Entry 8FXH (electron microscopy, 2.80 A resolution); this record covers chains C and D of the 6 polymer chains in the assembly.

# Chain C (and D)
Protein: RimK domain-containing protein ATP-grasp
Source organism: Stanieria sp. NIES-3757
Notes: chain D of this document is another copy of the same molecule, construct and numbering; everything in this record applies to it too
Reference sequence: A0A140K0M0 (A0A140K0M0_9CYAN); numbering as in UniProt (aligned over 1-636)
Sequence (642 residues; row label = number of the first residue in the row):
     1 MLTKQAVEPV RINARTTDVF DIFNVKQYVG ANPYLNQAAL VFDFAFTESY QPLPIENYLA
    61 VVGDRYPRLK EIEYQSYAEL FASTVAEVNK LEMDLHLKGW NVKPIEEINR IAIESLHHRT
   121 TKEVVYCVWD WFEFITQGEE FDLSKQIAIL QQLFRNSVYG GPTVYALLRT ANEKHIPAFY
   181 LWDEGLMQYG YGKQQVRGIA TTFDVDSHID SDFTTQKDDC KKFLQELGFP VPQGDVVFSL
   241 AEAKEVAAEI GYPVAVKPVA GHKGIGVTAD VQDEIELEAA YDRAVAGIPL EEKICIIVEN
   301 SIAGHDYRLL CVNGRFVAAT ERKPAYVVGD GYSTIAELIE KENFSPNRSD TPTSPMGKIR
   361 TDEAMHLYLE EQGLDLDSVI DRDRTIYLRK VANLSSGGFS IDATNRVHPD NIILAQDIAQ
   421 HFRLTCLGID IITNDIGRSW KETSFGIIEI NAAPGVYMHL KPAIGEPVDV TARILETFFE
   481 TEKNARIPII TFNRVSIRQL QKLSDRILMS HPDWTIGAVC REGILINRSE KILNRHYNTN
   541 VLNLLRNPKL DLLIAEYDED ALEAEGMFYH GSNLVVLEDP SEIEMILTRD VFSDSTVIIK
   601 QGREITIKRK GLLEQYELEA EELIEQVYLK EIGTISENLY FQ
Unresolved in the structure: 1-5, 637-642
Construct notes: expression tag (637-642)
From the paper describing this entry:
  - self-association interface (contacts with another copy of this molecule); pairs are residue here / residue on that copy: Arg-315/Lys-610 (hydrogen bond), Gln-416/Leu-613, Arg-528/Glu-617, Arg-528/Tyr-616 (hydrophobic contact)
  - mutagenesis - Q416A/R528G (Tm change 10 degC): decreased stability
  - mutagenesis - R389A, Q416A/R528G: decreased catalytic activity
  - mutagenesis - D362A, N393A, S395A: abolished catalytic activity

# Chain C / chain D interface
Pairs across the interface - 35 pairs, chain C then chain D:
  Asp-183(C) / Glu-226(D)
  Glu-184(C) / Phe-213(D)
  Glu-184(C) / Phe-223(D)
  Leu-186(C) / Ile-209(D)  hydrophobic
  Arg-197(C) / Asp-210(D)  salt bridge
  Asp-204(C) / Ser-207(D)  hydrogen bond (backbone-side chain)
  Asp-204(C) / Arg-423(D)
  Asp-206(C) / Asp-206(D)
  Asp-206(C) / Ser-207(D)
  Asp-206(C) / His-208(D)  hydrogen bond (backbone-backbone)
  Ser-207(C) / Asp-204(D)  hydrogen bond (side chain-backbone)
  Ser-207(C) / Asp-206(D)
  Ser-207(C) / His-208(D)
  His-208(C) / Asp-206(D)  hydrogen bond (backbone-backbone)
  His-208(C) / Ser-207(D)
  His-208(C) / His-208(D)  hydrogen bond
  Asp-210(C) / Arg-197(D)  salt bridge
  Phe-213(C) / Glu-184(D)
  Phe-223(C) / Glu-184(D)
  Glu-226(C) / Asp-183(D)
  Glu-226(C) / Asn-534(D)
  Glu-226(C) / Asn-543(D)  hydrogen bond (backbone-side chain)
  Asp-417(C) / Lys-531(D)  salt bridge
  Gln-420(C) / Asn-547(D)
  Gln-420(C) / Pro-548(D)
  Gln-420(C) / Lys-549(D)
  His-421(C) / Arg-546(D)
  Arg-423(C) / Asp-204(D)
  Lys-531(C) / Asp-417(D)  salt bridge
  Asn-534(C) / Glu-226(D)
  Asn-543(C) / Glu-226(D)  hydrogen bond (side chain-backbone)
  Arg-546(C) / His-421(D)
  Asn-547(C) / Gln-420(D)
  Pro-548(C) / Gln-420(D)
  Lys-549(C) / Gln-420(D)
Also at the interface, not in a pair above, chain C (33 interface residues in all): Ile-199, Phe-203, Val-205, Ile-209, Ser-211, Asp-212, Lys-222, Leu-227, Glu-249, Arg-535
Also at the interface, not in a pair above, chain D (33 interface residues in all): Leu-186, Ile-199, Phe-203, Val-205, Ser-211, Asp-212, Lys-222, Leu-227, Glu-249, Arg-535

# Overview
The chain C/chain D interface involves 33 residues from each chain, with 7 hydrogen bonds and 4 salt bridges.
Polar pairs include Arg-197(C)/Asp-210(D), Asp-417(C)/Lys-531(D) and Asp-204(C)/Ser-207(D). The paper reports
that D362A, N393A and S395A of chain C abolish catalytic activity; a self-association interface involving
Arg-315(C), Gln-416(C) and Arg-528(C); 5 substitutions were tested in all.
Both chains are RimK domain-containing protein ATP-grasp (Stanieria sp. NIES-3757). Entry 8FXH (Cryo-EM
structure of Stanieria sp. CphA2) was determined by electron microscopy (same publication as 8FXI).
